6T5A - chains A and F of the 8 polymer chains in the assembly; structure by X-ray diffraction, 1.83 A resolution.

== Chain A ==
Molecule: Tegument protein UL51
Organism: Human herpesvirus 1
UniProt: D3YPL0 (D3YPL0_HHV1); residue numbers follow UniProt; this construct covers 8-142
Sequence (136 residues; row label = number of the first residue in the row):
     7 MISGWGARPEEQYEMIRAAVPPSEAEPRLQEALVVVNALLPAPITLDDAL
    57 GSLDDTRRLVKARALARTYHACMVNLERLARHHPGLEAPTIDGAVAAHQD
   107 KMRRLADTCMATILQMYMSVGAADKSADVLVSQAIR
Not modelled in the structure: 7-23, 90-95, 126-142
Construct notes: initiating methionine (7); engineered mutation Ser9 (Cys in D3YPL0)

== Chain F ==
Molecule: Cytoplasmic envelopment protein 1
Organism: Human herpesvirus 1
UniProt: A0A110B4Q7 (A0A110B4Q7_HHV1); numbering as in UniProt (aligned over 1-296)
Sequence (304 residues; each row starts with the number of its first residue):
     1 MAAATADDEGSAATILKQAIAGDRSLVEAAEAISQQTLLRLACEVRQVGD
    51 RQPRFTATSIARVDVAPGCRLRFVLDGSPEDAYVTSEDYFKRCCGQSSYR
   101 GFAVAVLTANEDHVHSLAVPPLVLLHRFSLFNPRDLLDFELACLLMYLEN
   151 CPRSHATPSTFAKVLAWLGVAGRRTSPFERVRCLFLRSCHWVLNTLMFMV
   201 HVKPFDDEFVLPHWYMARYLLANNPPPVLSALFCATPTSSSFRLPGPPPR
   251 SDCVAYNPAGIMGSCWASEEVRAPLVYWWLSETPKRQTSSLFYQFCGSLE
   301 VLFQ
Not modelled in the structure: 1-10, 235-252
Construct notes: expression tag (297-304)

== Chain A / chain F interface ==
Contacting residue pairs (25; chain A residue first):
  Glu37(A) with Phe303(F)
  Ala38(A) with Val301(F), hydrophobic; Leu302(F)
  Leu39(A) with Glu300(F); Val301(F); Leu302(F), hydrogen bond (backbone-backbone)
  Val40(A) with Glu300(F)
  Val41(A) with Ser298(F); Leu299(F); Glu300(F), hydrogen bond (backbone-backbone)
  Val42(A) with Phe295(F), hydrophobic; Ser298(F); Leu299(F), hydrophobic
  Asn43(A) with Phe295(F); Gly297(F); Ser298(F), hydrogen bond (backbone-backbone)
  Ala44(A) with Phe295(F), hydrophobic; Cys296(F)
  Leu45(A) with Cys296(F), hydrogen bond (backbone-backbone); Gly297(F)
  Thr51(A) with Gln294(F)
  Leu52(A) with Gln294(F), hydrogen bond (backbone-side chain); Cys296(F), hydrophobic
  Asp53(A) with Phe178(F); Glu179(F)
Interface residues without a listed pair, chain A (14 interface residues in all): Leu46, Ser125
Interface residues without a listed pair, chain F (13 interface residues in all): Arg70

== Summary ==
Chain A and chain F form an interface of 14 and 13 residues respectively, with 5 hydrogen bonds. Polar pairs
include Leu52(A)-Gln294(F), Leu39(A)-Leu302(F) and Val41(A)-Glu300(F).
Chain A is Tegument protein UL51 and chain F is Cytoplasmic envelopment protein 1, both from Human herpesvirus
1; the structure, Crystal structure of herpes simplex virus 1 pUL7:pUL51 complex, was determined by X-ray
diffraction.
